PDB entry 1BJM | X-ray diffraction, 2.20 A resolution | chains A and B

Chain A (and B):
Name: Loc - lambda 1 type light-chain dimer
Organism: Homo sapiens
Notes: chain B of this document is another copy of the same molecule, construct and numbering; everything in this record applies to it too
Chain sequence (216 residues; numbered 1 to 216; the number before each row is that of its first residue):
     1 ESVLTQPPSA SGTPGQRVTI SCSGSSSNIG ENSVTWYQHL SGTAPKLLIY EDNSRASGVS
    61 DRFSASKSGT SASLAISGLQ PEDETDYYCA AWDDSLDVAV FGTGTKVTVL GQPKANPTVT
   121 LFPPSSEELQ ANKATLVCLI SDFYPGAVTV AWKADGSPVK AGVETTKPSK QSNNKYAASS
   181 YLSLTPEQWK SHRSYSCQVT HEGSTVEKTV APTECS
Cystine bridges: Cys22-Cys89, Cys138-Cys197
Modified / non-standard residues: Glu1 (pyroglutamic acid; PCA)
Construct notes: conflict Thr19 (Ile37 in S25754), Glu31 (Gly49 in S25754), Ser33 (Thr51 in S25754), Thr35 (Asn53 in S25754), His39 (Gln57 in S25754), Ser41 (Pro59 in S25754), Thr43 (Arg61 in S25754), Tyr50 (His68 in S25754), Glu51 (Ser69 in S25754), Asp52 (Asn70 in S25754), Ser54 (Gln72 in S25754), Ala56 (Pro74 in S25754), Ser60 (Pro78 in S25754), Ala65 (Gly83 in S25754), Pro81 (Ser99 in S25754), Thr85 (Ala103 in S25754), Asp97 (Gly116 in S25754), Val98 (Arg117 in S25754), Ala99 (Tyr118 in S25754)

Chain A / chain B interface:
Pairs across the interface (72):
  Glu1(A) with Pro45(B); Lys46(B)
  Tyr37(A) with Phe101(B)
  His39(A) with His39(B); Tyr88(B), hydrogen bond
  Thr43(A) with Thr103(B); Gly104(B)
  Ala44(A) with Thr103(B)
  Pro45(A) with Phe101(B), hydrophobic
  Leu47(A) with Val98(B), hydrophobic
  Tyr50(A) with Val98(B), hydrophobic
  Tyr88(A) with His39(B), hydrogen bond; Gly42(B)
  Trp92(A) with Trp92(B), hydrophobic; Ala99(B), hydrophobic
  Leu96(A) with Glu51(B)
  Asp97(A) with Thr35(B); Glu51(B)
  Val98(A) with Tyr37(B)
  Ala99(A) with Tyr37(B), hydrogen bond (backbone-side chain)
  Phe101(A) with Pro45(B), hydrophobic; Phe101(B), hydrophobic
  Gly102(A) with Ala44(B)
  Thr103(A) with Ala44(B)
  Thr118(A) with Lys133(B)
  Leu121(A) with Ser125(B), hydrogen bond (backbone-side chain)
  Phe122(A) with Phe122(B), hydrophobic; Pro123(B); Thr135(B); Val137(B), hydrophobic
  Pro123(A) with Phe122(B); Ser125(B)
  Pro124(A) with Phe122(B), hydrophobic
  Ser125(A) with Leu121(B)
  Ser126(A) with Glu214(B), hydrogen bond (side chain-backbone); Cys215(B)
  Glu127(A) with Val210(B)
  Glu128(A) with Thr120(B)
  Thr135(A) with Phe122(B); Leu139(B)
  Val137(A) with Phe122(B), hydrophobic
  Leu139(A) with Thr135(B); Val137(B), hydrophobic; Tyr181(B), hydrophobic
  Ser141(A) with Tyr181(B)
  Glu164(A) with Gln171(B); Ser172(B), hydrogen bond
  Thr166(A) with Ser169(B), hydrogen bond; Ala177(B)
  Lys167(A) with Ser169(B), hydrogen bond (backbone-side chain)
  Ser169(A) with Thr166(B); Lys167(B), hydrogen bond
  Lys170(A) with Lys167(B), hydrogen bond (backbone-side chain)
  Gln171(A) with Glu164(B), hydrogen bond; Thr165(B), hydrogen bond (side chain-backbone); Thr166(B); Lys167(B), hydrogen bond; Tyr181(B)
  Ser172(A) with Glu164(B), hydrogen bond (backbone-side chain)
  Ala177(A) with Tyr181(B)
  Ser179(A) with Ser179(B), hydrogen bond
  Tyr181(A) with Leu139(B), hydrophobic; Ser141(B); Gln171(B), hydrogen bond
  Thr209(A) with Glu127(B)
  Thr213(A) with Ser216(B)
  Glu214(A) with Glu214(B); Cys215(B); Ser216(B)
  Cys215(A) with Cys215(B), disulfide; Ser216(B), hydrogen bond (backbone-backbone)
  Ser216(A) with Ser216(B)
Other interface residues (no listed pair), chain A (50 interface residues in all): Ser95, Thr120, Lys133, Leu136, Lys208
Other interface residues (no listed pair), chain B (50 interface residues in all): Ser41, Thr43, Tyr50, Gly102, Thr118, Glu128, Leu136, Asp142, Asn173, Ala178
Cross-chain cystine bridges: Cys215(A)-Cys215(B)

Overview:
Chain A and chain B each contribute 50 residues to their interface; the contacts include 1 disulfide bond and
17 hydrogen bonds. Polar contacts include His39(A)-Tyr88(B), Ala99(A)-Tyr37(B) and Leu121(A)-Ser125(B).
Chain A and chain B are both Loc - lambda 1 type light-chain dimer (Homo sapiens); the structure, Loc naks, a
lambda 1 type light-chain dimer (bence-jones protein) crystallized in NAKSO4, was determined by X-ray
diffraction, deposited together with 3BJL and 4BJL.
